PDB entry 1XKD | X-ray diffraction, 2.30 A resolution | chains A and B

[Chain A (and B)]
Molecule: isocitrate dehydrogenase
Source organism: Aeropyrum pernix
Notes: EC 1.1.1.42; chain B of this document is another copy of the same molecule, construct and numbering; everything in this record applies to it too
Reference sequence: Q9YE81 (Q9YE81_AERPE); numbering as in UniProt (aligned over 1-435)
Sequence (435 residues; each row starts with the number of its first residue):
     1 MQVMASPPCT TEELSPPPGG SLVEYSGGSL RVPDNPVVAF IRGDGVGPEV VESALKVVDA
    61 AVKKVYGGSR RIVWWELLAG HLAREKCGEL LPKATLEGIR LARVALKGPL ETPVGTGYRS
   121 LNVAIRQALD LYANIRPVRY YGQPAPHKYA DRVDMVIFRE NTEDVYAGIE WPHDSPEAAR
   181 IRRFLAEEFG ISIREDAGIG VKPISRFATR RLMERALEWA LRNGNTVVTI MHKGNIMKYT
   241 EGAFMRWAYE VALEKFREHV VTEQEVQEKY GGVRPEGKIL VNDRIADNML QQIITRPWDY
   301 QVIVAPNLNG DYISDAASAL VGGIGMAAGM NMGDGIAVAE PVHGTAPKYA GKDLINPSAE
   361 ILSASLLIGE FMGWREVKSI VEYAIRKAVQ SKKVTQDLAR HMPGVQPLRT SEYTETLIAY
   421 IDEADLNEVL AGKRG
Disordered / not traced: 1-4, 115-118 (chain B: 1-5, 66-67, 427-435)
Disulfide bonds: Cys-9/Cys-87
Ion coordination: Ca2+ site 1: Asp-287 (together with isocitric acid) (shared with Asp-311(B) of chain B); Ca2+ site 2: Asp-311, Asp-315 (together with isocitric acid) (shared with Asp-287(B) of chain B)
Residues lining bound ligands:
  - isocitric acid (ICT), molecule 1: Arg-136, Arg-159, Tyr-166, Asp-311
  - isocitric acid (ICT), molecule 2: Lys-233, Asn-235, Ile-236, Asp-287
  - NADP (NAP; NADP nicotinamide-adenine-dinucleotide phosphate), molecule 1: Lys-107, Pro-109, Leu-110, Glu-111, Thr-112, Asn-122, Gly-325, Glu-340, Pro-341, Val-342, His-343, Gly-344, Thr-345, Ala-346, Pro-347, Lys-348, Tyr-349, Ile-355, Asn-356, Asp-397, Arg-400
  - NADP (NAP), molecule 2: Asn-235, Ile-285, Asn-288, Gln-291, Gln-292, Arg-296
From the paper describing this entry:
  - binding site for isocitric acid: Thr-112, Ser-120, Asn-122, Arg-126, Arg-136, Arg-159, Tyr-166, Lys-233, Asn-235
  - specificity-determining residues: Thr-112, Ser-120, Asn-122
  - Ca2+ coordination: Asp-287, Asp-311, Asp-315
  - conformationally variable residues (helix shift, loop rearrangement, order/disorder transition, side-chain flip): Gly-108 to Arg-119, Tyr-166, Asp-315, Gly-322 to Ala-327, His-343 to Pro-357, Gln-396 to Arg-400
  - binding site for NADP: Thr-112, Gln-292, Ile-324, Gly-325, His-343, Gly-344 to Ala-346, Tyr-349, Ile-355, Asn-356, Asp-397, Arg-400
  - catalytic residues: Arg-126, Arg-136, Arg-159, Tyr-166, Lys-233 (proposed by the authors, not directly observed)
  - mutagenesis - C87S, D130N, R211M, R211Q, D334N: decreased stability
  - mutagenesis - E188Q: unchanged stability

[How chain A and chain B interact]
Residue-residue contacts (142; chain A residue first):
  Ala-145(A) with Lys-148(B), hydrogen bond (backbone-side chain)
  Pro-146(A) with His-147(B); Lys-148(B), hydrogen bond (backbone-backbone); Ile-294(B)
  His-147(A) with Pro-146(B), hydrogen bond (side chain-backbone); Lys-148(B)
  Lys-148(A) with Ala-145(B), hydrogen bond (side chain-backbone); Pro-146(B), hydrogen bond (backbone-backbone); Lys-148(B)
  Tyr-149(A) with Pro-146(B), hydrophobic; His-401(B)
  Val-165(A) with Met-237(B), hydrophobic
  Tyr-166(A) with Lys-233(B); Ile-236(B), hydrophobic
  Ile-169(A) with Ile-191(B), hydrophobic
  Glu-170(A) with Ile-236(B); Met-237(B); Lys-238(B), hydrogen bond (side chain-backbone); Tyr-239(B), hydrogen bond (side chain-backbone)
  Trp-171(A) with Leu-185(B), hydrophobic; Phe-189(B), hydrophobic; Ile-191(B), hydrophobic; Tyr-239(B)
  Pro-172(A) with Tyr-239(B)
  His-173(A) with Trp-247(B)
  Glu-177(A) with Phe-189(B)
  Arg-180(A) with Glu-188(B), salt bridge; Phe-189(B)
  Ile-181(A) with Phe-189(B), hydrophobic
  Phe-184(A) with Arg-180(B); Ile-181(B), hydrophobic; Phe-184(B), hydrophobic
  Leu-185(A) with Trp-171(B), hydrophobic
  Glu-188(A) with Arg-180(B), salt bridge
  Phe-189(A) with Trp-171(B), hydrophobic; Glu-177(B); Ile-181(B), hydrophobic
  Ile-191(A) with Ile-169(B), hydrophobic
  Ile-193(A) with Val-201(B), hydrophobic
  Arg-194(A) with Ser-205(B); Phe-207(B)
  Asp-196(A) with Ser-205(B); Arg-206(B), hydrogen bond (backbone-backbone); Phe-207(B), hydrogen bond (side chain-backbone); Trp-247(B)
  Ala-197(A) with Ile-204(B); Ser-205(B)
  Gly-198(A) with Lys-202(B); Pro-203(B); Ile-204(B), hydrogen bond (backbone-backbone); Tyr-239(B); Thr-240(B)
  Ile-199(A) with Val-201(B), hydrophobic; Lys-202(B); Thr-240(B)
  Gly-200(A) with Val-201(B); Lys-202(B), hydrogen bond (backbone-backbone); Thr-240(B)
  Val-201(A) with Ile-193(B), hydrophobic; Gly-200(B)
  Lys-202(A) with Gly-198(B); Ile-199(B); Gly-200(B), hydrogen bond (backbone-backbone)
  Pro-203(A) with Gly-198(B)
  Ile-204(A) with Ala-197(B); Gly-198(B), hydrogen bond (backbone-backbone)
  Ser-205(A) with Arg-194(B); Asp-196(B); Ala-197(B)
  Arg-206(A) with Asp-196(B), hydrogen bond (backbone-backbone)
  Phe-207(A) with Arg-194(B); Asp-196(B), hydrogen bond (backbone-side chain)
  His-232(A) with Val-114(B)
  Lys-233(A) with Tyr-166(B); Asp-311(B), salt bridge; Tyr-312(B)
  Gly-234(A) with Val-114(B); Gly-115(B), hydrogen bond (backbone-backbone)
  Asn-235(A) with Thr-112(B); Pro-113(B); Val-114(B)
  Ile-236(A) with Arg-119(B); Ser-120(B); Val-123(B), hydrophobic; Tyr-166(B), hydrophobic; Glu-170(B)
  Met-237(A) with Val-165(B), hydrophobic; Glu-170(B); Leu-308(B), hydrophobic
  Lys-238(A) with Gly-115(B); Gly-117(B), hydrogen bond (side chain-backbone); Arg-119(B); Glu-170(B), hydrogen bond (backbone-side chain)
  Tyr-239(A) with Arg-119(B); Glu-170(B), hydrogen bond (backbone-side chain); Trp-171(B); Pro-172(B); Gly-198(B)
  Thr-240(A) with Glu-170(B); Gly-198(B); Ile-199(B); Gly-200(B)
  Met-245(A) with Val-114(B), hydrophobic
  Arg-246(A) with Gly-115(B), hydrogen bond (side chain-backbone); Thr-116(B), hydrogen bond
  Trp-247(A) with His-173(B); Asp-196(B)
  Ile-285(A) with Val-114(B), hydrophobic
  Ala-286(A) with Tyr-312(B)
  Asp-287(A) with Asp-311(B); Asp-315(B)
  Asn-288(A) with Asp-315(B)
  Leu-290(A) with Tyr-312(B), hydrophobic
  Gln-291(A) with Ala-319(B); Gly-323(B); Ile-324(B)
  Ile-294(A) with Pro-146(B); Ala-316(B); Ala-319(B), hydrophobic; Leu-320(B), hydrophobic
  Thr-295(A) with Arg-400(B), hydrogen bond (backbone-side chain); His-401(B)
  Arg-296(A) with Arg-400(B)
  Trp-298(A) with Arg-400(B)
  Leu-308(A) with Met-237(B), hydrophobic; Tyr-312(B), hydrophobic
  Asn-309(A) with Tyr-312(B), hydrogen bond
  Asp-311(A) with Lys-233(B), salt bridge; Asp-287(B)
  Tyr-312(A) with Lys-233(B); Ala-286(B); Leu-290(B), hydrophobic; Asn-309(B), hydrogen bond; Tyr-312(B), hydrophobic
  Asp-315(A) with Asp-287(B); Gln-291(B), hydrogen bond (backbone-side chain)
  Ala-316(A) with Ile-294(B)
  Ala-319(A) with Gln-291(B); Ile-294(B)
  Leu-320(A) with Ile-294(B)
  Ile-324(A) with Gln-291(B); Thr-295(B)
Other interface residues (no listed pair), chain A (68 interface residues in all): Glu-163, Gly-242, Ser-318
Other interface residues (no listed pair), chain B (69 interface residues in all): Tyr-149, Glu-163

[Summary]
68 residues of chain A and 69 residues of chain B are in contact, with 25 hydrogen bonds and 4 salt bridges.
Polar pairs include Arg-180(A)/Glu-188(B), Lys-233(A)/Asp-311(B) and Ala-145(A)/Lys-148(B). From the paper:
catalytic residues Arg-126(A), Arg-136(A) and Arg-159(A) among others; C87S, D130N and R211M of chain A, among
others, reduce stability; 6 substitutions were tested in all.
Chain A and chain B are both isocitrate dehydrogenase (Aeropyrum pernix); the structure, Ternary complex of
Isocitrate dehydrogenase from the hyperthermophile Aeropyrum pernix, was determined by X-ray diffraction (same
publication as 1XGV and 1TYO).
